Entry 8BOS (X-ray diffraction, 2.10 A resolution); this record covers chains R and G.

Chain R:
Molecule: GTPase HRas
From: Homo sapiens
Notes: EC 3.6.5.2; fragment: GTPase HRAS N-terminally processed
Reference sequence: P01112 (RASH_HUMAN); residue numbers follow UniProt; this construct covers 1-166
Chain sequence (166 residues; row label = number of the first residue in the row):
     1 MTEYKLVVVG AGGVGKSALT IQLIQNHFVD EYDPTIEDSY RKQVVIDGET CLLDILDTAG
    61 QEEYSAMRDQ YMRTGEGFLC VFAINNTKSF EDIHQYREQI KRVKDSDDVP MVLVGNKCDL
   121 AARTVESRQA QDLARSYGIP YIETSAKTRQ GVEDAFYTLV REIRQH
Bound ions: Mg2+: Ser17, Thr35 (together with GDP)
Ligand contacts:
  - GDP (guanosine-5'-diphosphate): Ala11, Gly12, Gly13, Val14, Gly15, Lys16, Ser17, Ala18, Phe28, Val29, Asp30, Glu31, Asp33, Thr35, Asp57, Asn116, Lys117, Asp119, Leu120, Ser145, Ala146, Lys147
  - trifluoromagnesate (MGF): Gly10, Ala11, Gly12, Gly13, Lys16, Ser17, Pro34, Thr35, Thr58, Ala59, Gly60, Gln61
UniProt features mapped onto this chain:
  - region: His166 (Hypervariable region)
  - motif: Tyr32 to Tyr40 (Effector region)
  - binding site (GTP): Gly13 to Ala18, Val29 to Thr35, Ala59, Gly60, Asn116 to Asp119, Ser145 to Lys147
  - modified residue: Met1 (N-acetylmethionine), Thr2 (N-acetylthreonine), Cys118 (S-nitrosocysteine)
  - glycosylation: Thr35 (Microbial infection: O-linked (Glc) threonine)
  - natural variant: Gly12 (G12A: In CSTLO; G12C: In CSTLO; G12D: In CSTLO; G12E: In CSTLO; G12S: In CSTLO and CMEMS; G12V: In CSTLO, bladder carcinoma and CMEMS), Gly13 (G13C: In CSTLO; G13D: In CSTLO; G13R: In SFM), Gln22 (Q22K: In CMEMS), Glu37 (E37EE: In CSTLO), Thr58 (T58I: In CSTLO), Gln61 (Q61K: In NMTC2; Q61L: In melanoma), Glu63 (E63K: In CMEMS), Ser89 (S89C: Found in a patient with severe fetal hydrops and pleural effusion; uncertain significance), Lys117 (K117R: In CSTLO), Ala146 (A146T: In CSTLO; A146V: In CSTLO)
  - mutagenesis: Ser17 (S17N: Dominant negative. Prevents PLCE1 EGF-induced recruitment to plasma membrane. No effect on subcellular location of isoform 2), Asn26 (N26G: Loss of interaction with PLCE1; when associated with V-12), Val29 (V29A: No effect on interaction with PLCE1; when associated with V-12), Tyr32 (Y32F: Loss of interaction and recruitment to plasma membrane of PLCE1; when associated with V-12), Pro34 (P34G: No effect on interaction with PLCE1; when associated with V-12), Thr35 (T35S: Loss of interaction with PLCE1; when associated with V-12), Glu37 (E37G: No effect on interaction with PLCE1; when associated with V-12), Asp38 (D38N: No effect on interaction with PLCE1; when associated with V-12), Ser39 (S39C: No effect on interaction with PLCE1; when associated with V-12), Ala59 (A59T: Loss of GTPase activity and creation of an autophosphorylation site), Gln61 (Q61I: Moderately increased transformation of cultured cell lines; Q61R: Promotes interaction with SHOC2 and PP1C; Q61V: Strongly increased transformation of cultured cell lines), Ala83 (A83T: GTP-binding activity reduced by factor of 30), 4 further mutagenesis entries in UniProt

Chain G:
Molecule: Ras GTPase-activating protein 1
From: Homo sapiens
Reference sequence: P20936 (RASA1_HUMAN); numbering as in UniProt (aligned over 713-1042)
Chain sequence (331 residues; numbered 712 to 1042; the number before each row is that of its first residue):
   712 GSMEKIMPEE EYSEFKELIL QKELHVVYAL SHVCGQDRTL LASILLRIFL HEKLESLLLC
   772 TLNDREISME DEATTLFRAT TLASTLMEQY MKATATQFVH HALKDSILKI MESKQSCELS
   832 PSKLEKNEDV NTNLTHLLNI LSELVEKIFM ASEILPPTLR YIYGCLQKSV QHKWPTNTTM
   892 RTRVVSGFVF LRLICPAILN PRMFNIISDS PSPIAARTLI LVAKSVQNLA NLVEFGAKEP
   952 YMEGVNPFIK SNKHRMIMFL DELGNVPELP DTTEHSRTDL SRDLAALHEI CVAHSDELRT
  1012 LSNERGAQQH VLKKLLAITE LLQQKQNQYT K
Disordered / not traced: 712-715, 982-988
Construct notes: expression tag (712)
Cystine bridges: Cys771-Cys876
Ligand contacts:
  - guanidine (GAI): Ser767, Leu768, Cys771, Tyr872, Cys876
  - GDP (guanosine-5'-diphosphate): Glu783, Thr785, Thr786, Arg789
UniProt features mapped onto this chain:
  - site: Arg789 (Arginine finger)
  - modified residue: Ser831 (Phosphoserine)
  - natural variant: Glu763 (E763V: In CMAVM1; uncertain significance)

Chain R / chain G interface:
Residue-residue contacts - 51 pairs, chain R then chain G:
  Gly12(R) - Arg789(G)
  Gly12(R) - Ala790(G)
  Gly13(R) - Arg789(G)
  Gln25(R) - Ala948(G)  hydrogen bond (side chain-backbone)
  Gln25(R) - Lys949(G)  hydrogen bond (side chain-backbone)
  Asp30(R) - Glu783(G)
  Asp30(R) - Thr785(G)  hydrogen bond
  Glu31(R) - Thr785(G)
  Tyr32(R) - Thr785(G)
  Tyr32(R) - Arg894(G)
  Tyr32(R) - Gly898(G)
  Tyr32(R) - Asn942(G)
  Asp33(R) - Asn939(G)
  Asp33(R) - Asn942(G)
  Asp33(R) - Val944(G)
  Asp33(R) - Lys949(G)  salt bridge
  Pro34(R) - Arg789(G)
  Pro34(R) - Leu902(G)  hydrophobic
  Pro34(R) - Gln938(G)
  Pro34(R) - Asn942(G)
  Ile36(R) - Cys906(G)  hydrophobic
  Ile36(R) - Leu910(G)  hydrophobic
  Ile36(R) - Ala934(G)
  Ile36(R) - Gln938(G)
  Glu37(R) - Arg928(G)  salt bridge
  Glu37(R) - Ile931(G)
  Glu37(R) - Lys935(G)
  Asp38(R) - Lys949(G)
  Asp38(R) - Glu950(G)
  Ser39(R) - Glu950(G)  hydrogen bond (backbone-side chain)
  Tyr40(R) - Lys949(G)
  Tyr40(R) - Glu950(G)
  Arg41(R) - Ser833(G)
  Gln61(R) - Arg789(G)  hydrogen bond (side chain-backbone)
  Gln61(R) - Leu902(G)
  Gln61(R) - Arg903(G)
  Glu62(R) - Arg749(G)  salt bridge
  Glu62(R) - Thr791(G)  hydrogen bond
  Glu63(R) - Glu799(G)
  Glu63(R) - Lys803(G)  salt bridge
  Glu63(R) - Arg903(G)  salt bridge
  Glu63(R) - Pro907(G)
  Tyr64(R) - Leu902(G)  hydrogen bond (side chain-backbone)
  Tyr64(R) - Cys906(G)
  Tyr64(R) - Pro907(G)
  Tyr64(R) - Leu910(G)  hydrophobic
  Ala66(R) - Asn911(G)
  Met67(R) - Leu910(G)  hydrophobic
  Lys88(R) - Arg749(G)
  Lys88(R) - Thr791(G)
  Lys117(R) - Thr786(G)
Other interface residues (no listed pair), chain R (25 interface residues in all): Ser17, Ile21, Thr35
Other interface residues (no listed pair), chain G (33 interface residues in all): Gly746, Phe901, Met914, Tyr952

Overview:
25 residues of chain R face 33 of chain G across their interface; the contacts include 7 hydrogen bonds and 5
salt bridges. Polar pairs include Asp33(R)-Lys949(G), Glu37(R)-Arg928(G) and Glu62(R)-Arg749(G). GDP is bound
between chain R and chain G. Chain R binds trifluoromagnesate.
Here chain R is GTPase HRas and chain G is Ras GTPase-activating protein 1, both from Homo sapiens. Entry 8BOS
(Transition state analogue complex of small G protein and its GAP effector) was determined by X-ray
diffraction.
